PDB entry 9G9F | electron microscopy, 2.93 A resolution | chains H and R of the 10 polymer chains in the assembly

# Chain H
Protein: CRISPR system Cms protein Csm5
Source organism: Enterococcus italicus DSM 15952
Reference sequence: E6LHV3 (CSM5_ENTI1); residues 1-349 here = UniProt positions 1-349
Sequence (379 residues; each row starts with the number of its first residue):
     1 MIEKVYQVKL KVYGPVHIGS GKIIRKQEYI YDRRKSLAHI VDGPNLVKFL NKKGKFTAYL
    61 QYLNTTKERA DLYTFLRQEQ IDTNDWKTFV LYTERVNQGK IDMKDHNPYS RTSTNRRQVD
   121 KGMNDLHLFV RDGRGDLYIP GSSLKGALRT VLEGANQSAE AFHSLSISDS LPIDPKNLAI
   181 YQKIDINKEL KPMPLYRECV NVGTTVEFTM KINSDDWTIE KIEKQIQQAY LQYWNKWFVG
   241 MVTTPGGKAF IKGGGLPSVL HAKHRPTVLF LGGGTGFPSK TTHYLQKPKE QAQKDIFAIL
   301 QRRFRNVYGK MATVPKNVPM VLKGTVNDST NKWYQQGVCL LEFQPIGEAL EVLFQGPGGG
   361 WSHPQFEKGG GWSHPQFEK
Not modelled in the structure: 1-11, 101-121, 155-160, 203-207, 261-265, 282-286, 322-325, 346-379
Sequence notes: expression tag (350-379)

# Chain R
Molecule: crRNA
Source organism: Enterococcus italicus DSM 15952
Sequence (45 nucleotides; numbered -7 to 37; the number before each row is that of its first residue; numbers below 1 keep their minus sign (A-7 is residue -7)):
    -7 ACGAGAACAU GCGCGACAUU CCGAAGAACG CUGAAGCGCU GGGGG
Not modelled in the structure: 28-37

# Interface between chain H and chain R
Residue-residue contacts (53; chain H residue first):
  His17(H) - A20(R)  phosphate contact
  Ile18(H) - A20(R)  phosphate contact
  Gly19(H) - A19(R)  sugar contact
  Gly19(H) - A20(R)  hydrogen bond to the phosphate
  Ser142(H) - G18(R)  sugar contact
  Ser142(H) - A19(R)  hydrogen bond to the phosphate
  Ser143(H) - G18(R)  phosphate contact
  Ser143(H) - A19(R)  hydrogen bond to the phosphate
  Lys145(H) - A17(R)  salt bridge to the phosphate
  Gly146(H) - G18(R)  sugar contact
  Ala147(H) - G18(R)  base contact
  Arg149(H) - A16(R)  hydrogen bond to the phosphate
  Arg149(H) - A17(R)  salt bridge to the phosphate
  Thr150(H) - G18(R)  hydrogen bond to the base
  Ala161(H) - A16(R)  sugar contact
  Phe162(H) - A16(R)  phosphate contact
  Phe162(H) - A17(R)  phosphate contact
  His163(H) - G15(R)  hydrogen bond to the phosphate
  His163(H) - A16(R)  salt bridge to the phosphate
  Lys183(H) - C23(R)  base contact
  Asp185(H) - C23(R)  hydrogen bond to the sugar
  Asp185(H) - U24(R)  phosphate contact
  Asn187(H) - U24(R)  hydrogen bond to the phosphate
  Lys191(H) - U24(R)  salt bridge to the phosphate
  Pro192(H) - U24(R)  base contact
  Met193(H) - C23(R)  hydrogen bond to the sugar
  Met193(H) - U24(R)  base contact
  Phe270(H) - G18(R)  base contact
  Leu271(H) - G18(R)  base contact
  Gly272(H) - A20(R)  phosphate contact
  Gly273(H) - A20(R)  hydrogen bond to the phosphate
  Gly273(H) - C21(R)  phosphate contact
  Gly274(H) - C21(R)  hydrogen bond to the phosphate
  Thr275(H) - C21(R)  hydrogen bond to the phosphate
  Gly276(H) - C21(R)  hydrogen bond to the phosphate
  Gly276(H) - G22(R)  phosphate contact
  Phe277(H) - C21(R)  hydrogen bond to the phosphate
  Phe277(H) - G22(R)  hydrogen bond to the phosphate
  Lys280(H) - G18(R)  hydrogen bond to the base
  Lys280(H) - A20(R)  phosphate contact
  Lys280(H) - C21(R)  phosphate contact
  Phe304(H) - C21(R)  base contact
  Phe304(H) - G22(R)  sugar contact
  Val307(H) - G22(R)  sugar contact
  Val307(H) - U24(R)  sugar contact
  Tyr308(H) - G22(R)  phosphate contact
  Tyr308(H) - C23(R)  hydrogen bond to the phosphate
  Pro319(H) - G22(R)  phosphate contact
  Pro319(H) - C23(R)  phosphate contact
  Met320(H) - C23(R)  hydrogen bond to the phosphate
  Met320(H) - U24(R)  phosphate contact
  Val321(H) - G22(R)  phosphate contact
  Val321(H) - C23(R)  hydrogen bond to the phosphate
Interface residues without a listed pair, chain H (37 interface residues in all): Gly21, Ser279, Leu300

# Overview
37 residues of chain H and 10 residues of chain R are in contact, with 19 hydrogen bonds and 4 salt bridges.
Polar pairs include Thr150(H)-G18(R), Lys280(H)-G18(R) and Asp185(H)-C23(R).
Chain H is CRISPR system Cms protein Csm5 and chain R is crRNA, both from Enterococcus italicus DSM 15952; the
structure, CryoEM structure of Enterococcus italicus Csm-crRNA-CTR complex bound to AMPNPP, was determined by
electron microscopy (same publication as 9G9A, 9G9B, 9G9C, 9G9D, 9G9E, 9G9G and 4 further entries).
